9BGK - chains E and F of the 7 polymer chains in the assembly; structure by electron microscopy, 3.28 A resolution.

[Chain E]
Name: DdmE
From: Vibrio cholerae
UniProtKB: A0A0H6MQD2 (A0A0H6MQD2_VIBCL); residue numbers follow UniProt; this construct covers 1-687
Chain sequence (687 residues; numbered 1 to 687; the number before each row is that of its first residue):
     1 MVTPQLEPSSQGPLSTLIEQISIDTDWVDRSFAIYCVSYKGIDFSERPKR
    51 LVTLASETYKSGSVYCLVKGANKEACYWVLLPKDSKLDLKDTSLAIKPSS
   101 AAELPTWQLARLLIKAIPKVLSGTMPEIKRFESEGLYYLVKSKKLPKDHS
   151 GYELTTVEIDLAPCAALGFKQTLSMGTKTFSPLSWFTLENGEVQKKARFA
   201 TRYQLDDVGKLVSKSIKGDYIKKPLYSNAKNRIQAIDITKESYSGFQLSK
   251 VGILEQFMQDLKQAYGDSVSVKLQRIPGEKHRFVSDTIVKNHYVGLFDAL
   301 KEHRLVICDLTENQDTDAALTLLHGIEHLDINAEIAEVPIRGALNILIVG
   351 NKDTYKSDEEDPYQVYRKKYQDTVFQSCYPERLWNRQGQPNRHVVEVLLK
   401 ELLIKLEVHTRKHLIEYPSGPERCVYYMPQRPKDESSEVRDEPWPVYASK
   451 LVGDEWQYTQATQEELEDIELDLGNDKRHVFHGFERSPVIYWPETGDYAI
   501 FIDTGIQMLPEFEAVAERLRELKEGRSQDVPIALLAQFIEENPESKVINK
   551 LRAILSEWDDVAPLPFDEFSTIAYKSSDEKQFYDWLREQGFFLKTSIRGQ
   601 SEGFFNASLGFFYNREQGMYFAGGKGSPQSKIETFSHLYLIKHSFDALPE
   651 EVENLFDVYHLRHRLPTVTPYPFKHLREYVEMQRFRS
Disulfide bonds: Cys-36/Cys-76
From the paper describing this entry:
  - binding site for complementary target DNA: His-393, Lys-625, His-663, Arg-664
  - binding site for guide DNA: Lys-230, Arg-232, Tyr-363, Tyr-379
  - Mg2+ coordination: Glu-401

[Chain F]
Name: Helicase/UvrB N-terminal domain-containing protein
From: Vibrio cholerae
UniProtKB: B9TSM3 (B9TSM3_VIBCL); residues 1-1190 here correspond to UniProt positions 31-1220 (UniProt number = residue number + 30)
Chain sequence (1190 residues; row label = number of the first residue in the row):
     1 MNVSIEEFTHFDFQLVPEPSPLDLVITEPLKNHIEVNGVKSGALLPLPFQ
    51 TGIGKTYTALNFLLQQMLEQVRSELKEENTGKKSKRLLYYVTDSVDNVVS
   101 AKADLLKLIEKQTVKGEPRFTLEQQEYLKAQIVHLPNQSEQLLQCSDAVL
   151 NDVLIGFNLNAERDVQAEWSAISGLRRHASNPEVKISLNRQAGYFYRNLI
   201 DRLQKKQKGADRVLLSGSLLASVETLLPGEKIRNGSAHVAFLTTSKFLKG
   251 FHNTRSRYSPLRDLSGAVLIIDEIDKQNQVILSELCKQQAQDLIWAIRTL
   301 RANFRDHQLESSPRYDKIEDLFEPLRERLEEFGTNWNLAFAFNTEGANLN
   351 ERPVRLFSDRSFTHVSSATHKLSLKSDFLRRKNLIFSDEKVEGSLIEKHG
   401 LLTRFVNEADVIYQWFLGTMRKAVFQYWENVRGLEIEVRENRSLEGTFQE
   451 AVQSLLTHFNLQEFESAVYESFDTRGLRQSAGGKANKLSSSKSYHHTGLK
   501 LVEVAHNQGTRDTVNCKASFLNTSPSGVLADMVDAGAVILGISATARADT
   551 VIHNFDFKYLNERLGNKLLSLSREQKQRVNNYYHSRRNYKDNGVVLTVKY
   601 LNSRDAFLDALLEEYKPEARSSHFILNHYLGIAESEQAFVRSWLSKLLAS
   651 IKAFISSPDNRYMLSLLNRTLDTTRQNINDFIQFCCDKWAKEFNVKTKTF
   701 FGVNADWMRLVGYDEISKHLNTELGKVVVFSTYASMGAGKNPDYAVNLAL
   751 EGESLISVADVTYSTQLRSDIDSIYLEKPTQLLLSDDYSHTANQLCQFHQ
   801 ILSLQENGELSPKSAENWCRQQLMGMSRERSLQQYHQTSDYQSAVRKYIE
   851 QAVGRAGRTSLKRKQILLFVDSGLKEILAEESRDPSLFSHEYVALVNKAK
   901 SAGKSIVEDRAVRRLFNLAQRNNKDGMLSIKALVHRLHNQPASKSDIQEW
   951 QDIRTQLLRYPTVAFQPERFNRLYLQSMTKGYYRYQGNLDGDPNSFEFFD
  1001 RVPYGDMVSEEDCSLATLVQNQYVRPWFERKGFACSWQKEANVMTPIMFT
  1051 NIYKGALGEQAVEAVLTAFDFTFEEVPNSIYERFDNRVIFAGIEQPIWLD
  1101 SKYWKHEGNESSEGYSSKIALVEEEFGPSKFIYVNALGDTSKPIRYLNSC
  1151 FVETSPQLAKVIEIPALIDDSNADTNRTAVQELIKWLHHS
Unresolved in the structure: 78
Sequence notes: conflict Pro-29 (Ser59 in B9TSM3)
From the paper describing this entry:
  - mutagenesis - E273A: decreased catalytic activity

[Chain E / chain F interface]
Pairs across the interface (26):
  Leu-139(E) / Arg-620(F)
  Leu-139(E) / Phe-624(F)  hydrophobic
  Lys-141(E) / Asn-627(F)
  Lys-141(E) / Glu-634(F)  salt bridge
  Ser-142(E) / Asn-627(F)
  Val-208(E) / Glu-618(F)
  Lys-210(E) / Phe-624(F)
  Lys-210(E) / Tyr-629(F)  hydrogen bond
  Ser-244(E) / Ser-621(F)
  Ser-244(E) / Ser-622(F)  hydrogen bond (side chain-backbone)
  Ser-244(E) / His-623(F)  hydrogen bond
  Gly-245(E) / His-623(F)
  Gln-247(E) / Arg-620(F)  hydrogen bond (backbone-side chain)
  Gln-247(E) / Ser-621(F)
  Leu-248(E) / Arg-620(F)
  Ile-253(E) / Arg-620(F)
  Gln-256(E) / Arg-620(F)
  Glu-337(E) / Val-391(F)
  Lys-523(E) / Asp-609(F)  salt bridge
  Arg-526(E) / Ala-606(F)
  Trp-558(E) / Arg-604(F)
  Pro-565(E) / Arg-604(F)
  Asp-567(E) / Ser-603(F)
  Asp-567(E) / Arg-604(F)
  Glu-568(E) / Asn-602(F)  hydrogen bond
  Glu-568(E) / Arg-604(F)  salt bridge
Interface residues without a listed pair, chain E (20 interface residues in all): Asp-207, Glu-557
Interface residues without a listed pair, chain F (20 interface residues in all): Lys-599, Asp-605, Glu-613, His-628, Lys-875
Interface features reported in the paper:
  - residue pairs: Lys-523(E)/Asp-609(F) (salt bridge), Glu-568(E)/Arg-604(F) (salt bridge)

[Summary]
Chain E and chain F each contribute 20 residues to their interface; the contacts include 5 hydrogen bonds and
3 salt bridges. Among the polar pairs are Lys-141(E)/Glu-634(F), Lys-523(E)/Asp-609(F) and
Glu-568(E)/Arg-604(F). The paper describes salt bridges between Lys-523(E) and Asp-609(F) and Glu-568(E) and
Arg-604(F). The paper reports a binding site for complementary target DNA at His-393(E), Lys-625(E) and
His-663(E) among others; E273A of chain F reduces catalytic activity.
Here chain E is DdmE and chain F is Helicase/UvrB N-terminal domain-containing protein, both from Vibrio
cholerae. Entry 9BGK (Structure of V.cholera DdmDE (2D:1E) in complex with DNA) was determined by electron
microscopy (same publication as 9BF5, 9BF1 and 9C6Q).
